PDB entry 6DFF | electron microscopy, 3.90 A resolution | chains H and M of the 8 polymer chains in the assembly

Chain H:
Molecule: ADP-ribosylation factor 1
Organism: Homo sapiens
UniProt: P84077 (ARF1_HUMAN); residue numbers follow UniProt; this construct covers 17-181
Amino-acid sequence (193 residues; row label = number of the first residue in the row; numbers below 1 keep their minus sign (Met-11 is residue -11)):
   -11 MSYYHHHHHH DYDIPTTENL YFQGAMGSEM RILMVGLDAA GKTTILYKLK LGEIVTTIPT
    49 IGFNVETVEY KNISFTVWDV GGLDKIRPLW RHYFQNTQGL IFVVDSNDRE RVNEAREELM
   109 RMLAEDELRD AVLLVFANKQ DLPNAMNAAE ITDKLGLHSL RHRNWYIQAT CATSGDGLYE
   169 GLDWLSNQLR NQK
Unresolved in the structure: -11 to 16, 180-181
Differences from the reference sequence: initiating methionine (-11); expression tag (-10 to 16); engineered mutation Leu71 (Gln in P84077)
Swiss-Prot annotation at these positions:
  - binding site (GTP): Gly24 to Thr32, Asn126 to Asp129, Ala160
Bound ions: Mg2+: Thr31, Thr48 (together with GTP)
Small-molecule neighbours: GTP (guanosine-5'-triphosphate): Leu25, Asp26, Ala27, Ala28, Gly29, Lys30, Thr31, Thr32, Thr45, Ile46, Pro47, Thr48, Gly69, Gly70, Leu71, Asn126, Lys127, Asp129, Cys159, Ala160, Thr161

Chain M:
Molecule: AP-1 complex subunit mu-1
Organism: Mus musculus
UniProt: P35585 (AP1M1_MOUSE); residues 1-423 here = UniProt positions 1-423
Amino-acid sequence (423 residues; each row starts with the number of its first residue):
     1 MSASAVYVLD LKGKVLICRN YRGDVDMSEV EHFMPILMEK EEEGMLSPIL AHGGVRFMWI
    61 KHNNLYLVAT SKKNACVSLV FSFLYKVVQV FSEYFKELEE ESIRDNFVII YELLDELMDF
   121 GYPQTTDSKI LQEYITQEGH KLETGAPRPP ATVTNAVSWR SEGIKYRKNE VFLDVIEAVN
   181 LLVSANGNVL RSEIVGSIKM RVFLSGMPEL RLGLNDKVLF DNTGRGKSKS VELEDVKFHQ
   241 CVRLSRFEND RTISFIPPDG EFELMSYRLN THVKPLIWIE SVIEKHSHSR IEYMVKAKSQ
   301 FKRRSTANNV EIHIPVPNDA DSPKFKTTVG SVKWVPENSE IVWSVKSFPG GKEYLMRAHF
   361 GLPSVEAEDK EGKPPISVKF EIPYFTTSGI QVRYLKIIEK SGYQALPWVR YITQNGDYQL
   421 RTQ
Unresolved in the structure: 1, 139-145
Swiss-Prot annotation at these positions:
  - modified residue: Ser2 (N-acetylserine), Thr152 (Phosphothreonine), Thr154 (Phosphothreonine), Thr223 (Phosphothreonine)

Chain H / chain M interface:
Contacting residue pairs (11):
  Arg79(H) - Ser364(M)
  His80(H) - Ser364(M)  hydrogen bond (backbone-side chain)
  His80(H) - Val365(M)
  Gln83(H) - Leu362(M)  hydrogen bond (side chain-backbone)
  Gln83(H) - Ser364(M)
  Asp114(H) - His286(M)  salt bridge
  Asp114(H) - Ser289(M)  hydrogen bond
  Asp114(H) - Arg290(M)  salt bridge
  Glu115(H) - His288(M)
  Glu115(H) - Ser289(M)
  Arg117(H) - Arg290(M)
Other interface residues (no listed pair), chain M (8 interface residues in all): Asp321

Overview:
6 residues of chain H and 8 residues of chain M are in contact; the contacts include 3 hydrogen bonds and 2
salt bridges. Polar contacts include Asp114(H)-His286(M), Asp114(H)-Arg290(M) and His80(H)-Ser364(M). Chain H
binds GTP. UniProt lists 14 GTP-binding residues on chain H.
Here chain H is ADP-ribosylation factor 1 (Homo sapiens) and chain M is AP-1 complex subunit mu-1 (Mus
musculus). Entry 6DFF (Structure of the cargo bound AP-1:Arf1:tetherin-Nef monomer) was determined by electron
microscopy together with 6CM9, 6D83, 6D84 and 6CRI from the same study.
